3HCF - chain A; structure by X-ray diffraction, 2.70 A resolution.

# Chain A
Protein: Phenylethanolamine N-methyltransferase
Organism: Homo sapiens
Notes: EC 2.1.1.28
UniProt: P11086 (PNMT_HUMAN); residue numbers follow UniProt; this construct covers 1-282
Chain sequence (289 residues; row label = number of the first residue in the row):
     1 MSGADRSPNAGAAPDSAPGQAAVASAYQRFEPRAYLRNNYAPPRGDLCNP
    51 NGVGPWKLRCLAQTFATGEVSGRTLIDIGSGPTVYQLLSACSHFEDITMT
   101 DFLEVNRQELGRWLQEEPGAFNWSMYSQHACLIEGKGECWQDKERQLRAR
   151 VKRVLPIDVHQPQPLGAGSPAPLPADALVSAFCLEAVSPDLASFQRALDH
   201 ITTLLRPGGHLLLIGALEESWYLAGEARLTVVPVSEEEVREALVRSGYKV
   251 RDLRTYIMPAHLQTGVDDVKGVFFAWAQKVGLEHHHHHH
Not modelled in the structure: 1-23, 281-289
Sequence notes: expression tag (283-289)
Residues lining bound ligands:
  - 3-Trifluoromethyl phenylethanolamine (LT5; (1R)-2-amino-1-[3-(trifluoromethyl)phenyl]ethanol): Tyr-35, Asn-39, Tyr-40, Arg-44, Val-53, Lys-57, Phe-182, Glu-219, Tyr-222, Met-258, Asp-267, Val-269, Val-272
  - S-adenosylhomocysteine (SAH): Tyr-27, Phe-30, Tyr-35, Tyr-40, Gly-79, Ser-80, Gly-81, Pro-82, Thr-83, Tyr-85, Gln-86, Asp-101, Phe-102, Leu-103, Asn-106, Ile-157, Asp-158, Val-159, His-160, Ala-181, Phe-182, Cys-183, Val-187, Tyr-222
UniProt features mapped onto this chain:
  - binding site (S-adenosyl-L-methionine): Tyr-35, Tyr-40, Gly-79, Ser-80, Tyr-85, Asp-101, Asn-106, Asp-158, Val-159, Ala-181
  - binding site (octopamine): Glu-219, Asp-267
  - modified residue: Ser-7 (Phosphoserine)
  - natural variant: Asn-9 (N9S: Slight increase in protein expression and enzyme activity with octopamine as substrate), Thr-98 (T98A: Significant decrease in protein expression and enzyme activity with octopamine as substrate), Arg-112 (R112C: No significant effect on protein expression and enzyme activity with octopamine as substrate), Ala-175 (A175T: No significant effect on protein expression and enzyme activity with octopamine as substrate)
  - mutagenesis: Tyr-35 (Y35F: Strongly increases KM for phenylethanolamine and S-adenosyl-L-methionine), Glu-185 (E185A/Q: Strongly reduced enzyme activity towards phenylethanolamine. Increases affinity for S-adenosyl-L-methionine; E185D: Strongly reduced enzyme activity towards phenylethanolamine ...), Glu-219 (E219A: Reduced enzyme activity towards phenylethanolamine. Decreases affinity for phenylethanolamine 6-fold. Decreases affinity for S-adenosyl-L-methionine 2-fold), Asp-267 (D267A/N: Strongly reduced enzyme activity towards phenylethanolamine. Decreases affinity for phenylethanolamine 200-fold. Decreases affinity for S-adenosyl-L-methionine 3-fold)
Reported in the primary citation:
  - binding site for 3-Trifluoromethyl phenylethanolamine: Asn-39, Arg-44, Val-53, Glu-185, Glu-219, Met-258, Asp-267, Val-269, Val-272
  - catalytic residues: Glu-185 (citing earlier work)
  - mutagenesis - E185A (10-20-fold): decreased catalytic activity (citing earlier work)

# In short
Chain A binds 3-Trifluoromethyl phenylethanolamine and S-adenosylhomocysteine. UniProt lists 10
S-adenosyl-L-methionine-binding residues, octopamine-binding residues Glu-219 and Asp-267 and 4 mutagenesis
sites. The paper reports the catalytic residue Glu-185; E185A reduces catalytic activity.
Chain A is Phenylethanolamine N-methyltransferase (Homo sapiens); the structure, Crystal Structure of hPNMT in
Complex With 3-trifluoromethyl phenylethanolamine and AdoHcy, was determined by X-ray diffraction (same
publication as 3HCA, 3HCB, 3HCC, 3HCD and 3HCE).
